Entry 3GLF (X-ray diffraction, 3.39 A resolution); this record covers chains D and E of the 7 polymer chains in the assembly.

== Chain D ==
Name: DNA polymerase III subunit tau
Source organism: Escherichia coli
Notes: EC 2.7.7.7
UniProt: P06710 (DPO3X_ECOLI); numbering as in UniProt (aligned over 1-373)
Amino-acid sequence (395 residues; row label = number of the first residue in the row; numbers below 1 keep their minus sign (Met-21 is residue -21)):
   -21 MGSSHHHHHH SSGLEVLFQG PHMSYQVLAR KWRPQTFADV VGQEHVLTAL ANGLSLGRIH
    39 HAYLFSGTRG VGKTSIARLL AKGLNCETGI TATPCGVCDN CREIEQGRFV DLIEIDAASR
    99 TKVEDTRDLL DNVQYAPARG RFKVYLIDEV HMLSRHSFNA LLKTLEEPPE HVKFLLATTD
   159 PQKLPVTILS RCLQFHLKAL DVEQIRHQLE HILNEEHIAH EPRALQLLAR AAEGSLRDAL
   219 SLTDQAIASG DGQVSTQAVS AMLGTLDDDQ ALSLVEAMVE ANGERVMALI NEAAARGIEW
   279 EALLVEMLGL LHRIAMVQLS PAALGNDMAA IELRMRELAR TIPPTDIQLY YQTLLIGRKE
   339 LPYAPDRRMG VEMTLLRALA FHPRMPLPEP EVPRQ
Unresolved in the structure: -21 to 1, 364-373
Differences from the reference sequence: expression tag (-21 to 0)
Curated features (UniProtKB/Swiss-Prot):
  - binding site (ATP): Gly45 to Thr52
  - binding site (Zn(2+)): Cys64, Cys73, Cys76, Cys79
  - mutagenesis: Gly118 (G118D: In dnaX2016(Ts); present in both isoforms, unable to grow at 42 degrees Celsius)
Ion coordination: Zn2+: Cys64, Cys73, Cys76, Cys79; Mg2+: Asp126 (together with ADP)
Small-molecule neighbours:
  - ADP / beryllium trifluoride, molecule 1: Leu6, Ala7, Arg8, Trp10, Arg11, Pro12, Asp17, Val18, Val19, Gln21, Gly45, Thr46, Arg47, Gly48, Val49, Gly50, Lys51, Thr52, Ser53, Glu127, Thr157, Leu178, Gln186, Leu214, Arg215, Leu218
  - ADP / beryllium trifluoride, molecule 2: Glu144, Thr165, Arg169
Reported in the primary citation:
  - mutagenesis - T157A: abolished catalytic activity on ATP (citing earlier work)
  - binding site for beryllium trifluoride: Arg169

== Chain E ==
Name: DNA polymerase III subunit delta'
Source organism: Escherichia coli
Notes: EC 2.7.7.7
UniProt: P28631 (HOLB_ECOLI); residue numbers follow UniProt; this construct covers 1-334
Amino-acid sequence (334 residues; numbered 1 to 334; the number before each row is that of its first residue):
     1 MRWYPWLRPD FEKLVASYQA GRGHHALLIQ ALPGMGDDAL IYALSRYLLC QQPQGHKSCG
    61 HCRGCQLMQA GTHPDYYTLA PEKGKNTLGV DAVREVTEKL NEHARLGGAK VVWVTDAALL
   121 TDAAANALLK TLEEPPAETW FFLATREPER LLATLRSRCR LHYLAPPPEQ YAVTWLSREV
   181 TMSQDALLAA LRLSAGSPGA ALALFQGDNW QARETLCQAL AYSVPSGDWY SLLAALNHEQ
   241 APARLHWLAT LLMDALKRHH GAAQVTNVDV PGLVAELANH LSPSRLQAIL GDVCHIREQL
   301 MSVTGINREL LITDLLLRIE HYLQPGVVLP VPHL
Ion coordination: Zn2+: Cys50, Cys59, Cys62, Cys65

== How chain D and chain E interact ==
Contacting residue pairs (70; chain D residue first):
  Tyr3(D) - Gly21(E)
  Tyr3(D) - Arg22(E)
  Val5(D) - His24(E)
  Val5(D) - His25(E)
  Arg8(D) - Glu133(E)
  Arg8(D) - Glu134(E)
  Arg8(D) - Pro135(E)  hydrogen bond (side chain-backbone)
  Arg11(D) - Glu133(E)  salt bridge
  Arg11(D) - Glu134(E)  salt bridge
  Arg47(D) - Thr154(E)
  Arg56(D) - Glu134(E)  salt bridge
  Glu92(D) - Lys130(E)  salt bridge
  Asp94(D) - Lys130(E)
  Ala96(D) - Asn126(E)
  Ala96(D) - Ala127(E)
  Ser97(D) - Arg94(E)  hydrogen bond (backbone-side chain)
  Ser97(D) - Ala127(E)
  Thr99(D) - Arg94(E)
  Lys100(D) - Arg94(E)
  Asp126(D) - Lys130(E)  salt bridge
  Glu127(D) - Leu129(E)
  His129(D) - Asn126(E)  hydrogen bond
  Met130(D) - Ala123(E)  hydrophobic
  Met130(D) - Asn126(E)
  Thr157(D) - Thr154(E)
  Arg215(D) - Glu133(E)  salt bridge
  Arg215(D) - Ser157(E)  hydrogen bond
  Arg215(D) - Arg158(E)
  Asp216(D) - Ser157(E)
  Ser219(D) - Ser157(E)  hydrogen bond (side chain-backbone)
  Ser219(D) - Cys159(E)
  Gln223(D) - Leu161(E)  hydrogen bond (side chain-backbone)
  Ala226(D) - Lys13(E)
  Ala226(D) - Arg160(E)
  Asp229(D) - Lys13(E)  salt bridge
  Gly261(D) - His260(E)
  Glu262(D) - His260(E)  hydrogen bond (backbone-backbone)
  Glu262(D) - Gly261(E)
  Met265(D) - Lys257(E)
  Met265(D) - Ala262(E)  hydrophobic
  Asn269(D) - Gln264(E)  hydrogen bond
  Glu279(D) - Glu149(E)
  Ile334(D) - Pro332(E)
  Ile334(D) - His333(E)
  Ile334(D) - Leu334(E)
  Lys337(D) - His333(E)
  Lys337(D) - Leu334(E)
  Glu338(D) - Pro332(E)
  Pro340(D) - Glu147(E)
  Pro340(D) - Arg150(E)
  Tyr341(D) - Glu298(E)
  Pro343(D) - Arg146(E)  hydrogen bond (backbone-side chain)
  Pro343(D) - His246(E)
  Pro343(D) - Cys294(E)
  Pro343(D) - Arg297(E)
  Asp344(D) - Ala195(E)
  Arg345(D) - Glu147(E)  salt bridge
  Arg346(D) - Gln264(E)
  Met347(D) - His246(E)
  Met347(D) - Thr250(E)
  Glu350(D) - Met253(E)
  Glu350(D) - Lys257(E)  salt bridge
  Met351(D) - Cys294(E)  hydrophobic
  Leu354(D) - Met253(E)  hydrophobic
  Leu354(D) - Leu256(E)  hydrophobic
  Leu354(D) - His260(E)
  Leu354(D) - Gln287(E)
  Arg355(D) - Gln287(E)
  Arg355(D) - Pro332(E)
  Leu357(D) - His260(E)
Also at the interface, not in a pair above, chain D (46 interface residues in all): Lys161, Glu211, Ser227
Also at the interface, not in a pair above, chain E (47 interface residues in all): Gly23, Asp122, Ala153, Leu290, Pro330, Val331

== Summary ==
Chain D and chain E form an interface of 46 and 47 residues respectively, with 9 hydrogen bonds and 9 salt
bridges. Polar pairs include Arg11(D)-Glu133(E), Arg11(D)-Glu134(E) and Arg56(D)-Glu134(E). Chain D binds ADP
/ beryllium trifluoride. From the paper: a binding site for beryllium trifluoride at Arg169(D); T157A of chain
D abolishes catalytic activity on ATP.
Here chain D is DNA polymerase III subunit tau and chain E is DNA polymerase III subunit delta', both from
Escherichia coli. Entry 3GLF (Crystal Structure of the Ecoli Clamp Loader Bound to Primer-Template DNA) was
determined by X-ray diffraction, deposited together with 3GLG, 3GLH and 3GLI.
